PDB entry 4WST | X-ray diffraction, 2.40 A resolution | chains B and H of the 6 polymer chains in the assembly

== Chain B (and H) ==
Molecule: Hemagglutinin HA2 chain
Source organism: Influenza A virus
Notes: chain H of this document is another copy of the same molecule, construct and numbering; everything in this record applies to it too
Sequence (181 residues; numbered 1 to 181; the number before each row is that of its first residue):
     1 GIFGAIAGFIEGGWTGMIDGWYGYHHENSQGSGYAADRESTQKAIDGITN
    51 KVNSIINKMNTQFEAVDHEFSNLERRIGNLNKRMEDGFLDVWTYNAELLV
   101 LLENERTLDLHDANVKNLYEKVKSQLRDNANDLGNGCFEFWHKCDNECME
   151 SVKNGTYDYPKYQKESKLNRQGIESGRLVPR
Not modelled in the structure: 169-181
Disulfide bonds: Cys-144/Cys-148

== Interface between chain B and chain H ==
Pairs across the interface - 41 pairs, chain B then chain H:
  Ile-2(B) / Phe-3(H)
  Ile-2(B) / Ala-113(H)
  Ile-2(B) / Asn-117(H)  hydrogen bond (backbone-side chain)
  Phe-3(B) / Phe-3(H)  hydrophobic
  Phe-3(B) / Asn-117(H)
  Gly-4(B) / Asn-117(H)
  Phe-9(B) / Lys-121(H)
  Arg-76(B) / His-68(H)
  Arg-76(B) / Glu-69(H)  hydrogen bond (side chain-backbone)
  Arg-76(B) / Phe-70(H)
  Arg-76(B) / Glu-74(H)  salt bridge
  Asn-79(B) / His-68(H)
  Leu-80(B) / Leu-80(H)  hydrophobic
  Leu-80(B) / Asn-81(H)
  Arg-83(B) / Phe-63(H)
  Arg-83(B) / Glu-64(H)  hydrogen bond (side chain-backbone)
  Arg-83(B) / Val-66(H)
  Arg-83(B) / Asn-81(H)  hydrogen bond
  Arg-83(B) / Met-84(H)
  Arg-83(B) / Glu-85(H)  salt bridge
  Met-84(B) / Met-84(H)  hydrophobic
  Met-84(B) / Phe-88(H)
  Gly-87(B) / Phe-88(H)
  Phe-88(B) / Phe-88(H)
  Asp-90(B) / Thr-61(H)
  Asp-90(B) / Trp-92(H)
  Val-91(B) / Trp-92(H)  hydrophobic
  Tyr-94(B) / Lys-58(H)
  Tyr-94(B) / Met-59(H)
  Tyr-94(B) / Trp-92(H)  hydrophobic
  Tyr-94(B) / Asn-95(H)
  Tyr-94(B) / Leu-99(H)
  Glu-97(B) / Lys-58(H)  salt bridge
  Leu-98(B) / Leu-99(H)  hydrophobic
  Leu-102(B) / Leu-102(H)  hydrophobic
  Leu-102(B) / Glu-103(H)
  Leu-102(B) / Arg-106(H)
  Glu-105(B) / Arg-106(H)  salt bridge
  Arg-106(B) / Arg-106(H)
  Lys-116(B) / Glu-120(H)  salt bridge
  Gly-134(B) / Lys-121(H)
Other interface residues (no listed pair), chain B (25 interface residues in all): Ile-77, Asn-95, Leu-101, Asp-109
Other interface residues (no listed pair), chain H (31 interface residues in all): Ser-54, Ala-65, Ile-77, Val-91, Ser-124

== In short ==
25 residues of chain B and 31 residues of chain H are in contact, with 4 hydrogen bonds and 5 salt bridges.
Polar contacts include Arg-76(B)/Glu-74(H), Arg-83(B)/Glu-85(H) and Glu-97(B)/Lys-58(H).
Chain B and chain H are both Hemagglutinin HA2 chain (Influenza A virus); the structure, The crystal structure
of hemagglutinin from A/Taiwan/1/2013 influenza virus, was determined by X-ray diffraction together with 4WSU,
4WSV, 4WSW and 4WSX from the same study.
